PDB entry 4UM3 | X-ray diffraction, 2.70 A resolution | chains S and T of the 5 polymer chains in the assembly

[Chain S]
Protein: Acetylcholine binding protein
Organism: Lymnaea stagnalis
UniProt: P58154 (ACHP_LYMST); residues -18 to 210 here correspond to UniProt positions 1-229 (UniProt number = residue number + 19)
Sequence (229 residues; numbered -18 to 210 plus 3 insertion-coded residues; 3 numbers in that range are skipped by the numbering (no residue carries them; nothing is unmodelled there); the number before each row is that of its first residue; a row labelled like 155A-155C holds insertion residues (155A, then the next letters in order); numbers below 1 keep their minus sign (Met-18 is residue -18)):
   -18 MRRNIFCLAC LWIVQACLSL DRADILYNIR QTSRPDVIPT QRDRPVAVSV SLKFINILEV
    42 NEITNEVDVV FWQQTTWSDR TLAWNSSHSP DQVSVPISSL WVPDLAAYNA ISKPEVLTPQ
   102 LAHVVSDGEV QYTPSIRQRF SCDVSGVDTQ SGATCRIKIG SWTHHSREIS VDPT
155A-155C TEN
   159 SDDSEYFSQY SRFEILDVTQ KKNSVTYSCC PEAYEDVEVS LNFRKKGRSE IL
Disordered / not traced: -18 to 0, 155A-155C, 161, 206-210
Sequence notes: engineered mutation His104 (Arg123 in P58154), Gln112 (Leu131 in P58154), Thr114 (Met133 in P58154); conflict Gln131 (Glu150 in P58154)
Cystine bridges: Cys123-Cys136, Cys187-Cys188
Small-molecule neighbours:
  - 1-(6-bromopyridin-3-yl)-1,4-diazepane (09R), molecule 1: Trp53, Leu102, Ala103, His104, Gln112, Tyr113, Thr114
  - 1-(6-bromopyridin-3-yl)-1,4-diazepane (09R), molecule 2: Tyr89, Ser142, Trp143, Thr144, Tyr185, Cys187, Cys188, Tyr192
Curated features (UniProtKB/Swiss-Prot):
  - glycosylation: Asn66 (N-linked (GlcNAc...) asparagine)

[Chain T]
Protein: Acetylcholine binding protein
Organism: Lymnaea stagnalis
UniProt: P58154 (ACHP_LYMST); residues -18 to 210 here correspond to UniProt positions 1-229 (UniProt number = residue number + 19)
Sequence (229 residues; numbered -18 to 210; the number before each row is that of its first residue; numbers below 1 keep their minus sign (Met-18 is residue -18)):
   -18 MRRNIFCLAC LWIVQACLSL DRADILYNIR QTSRPDVIPT QRDRPVAVSV SLKFINILEV
    42 NEITNEVDVV FWQQTTWSDR TLAWNSSHSP DQVSVPISSL WVPDLAAYNA ISKPEVLTPQ
   102 LAHVVSDGEV QYTPSIRQRF SCDVSGVDTE SGATCRIKIG SWTHHSREIS VDPTTENSDD
   162 SEYFSQYSRF EILDVTQKKN SVTYSCCPEA YEDVEVSLNF RKKGRSEIL
Disordered / not traced: -18 to 0, 24-25, 67-68, 156-162, 206-210
Sequence notes: engineered mutation His104 (Arg123 in P58154), Gln112 (Leu131 in P58154), Thr114 (Met133 in P58154)
Cystine bridges: Cys123-Cys136, Cys187-Cys188
Small-molecule neighbours:
  - 1-(6-bromopyridin-3-yl)-1,4-diazepane (09R), molecule 1: Trp53, Leu102, Ala103, His104, Gln112, Tyr113, Thr114
  - 1-(6-bromopyridin-3-yl)-1,4-diazepane (09R), molecule 2: Tyr89, Ser142, Trp143, Thr144, Tyr185, Cys187, Cys188, Tyr192
Curated features (UniProtKB/Swiss-Prot):
  - glycosylation: Asn66 (N-linked (GlcNAc...) asparagine)

[How chain S and chain T interact]
Contacting residue pairs (54):
  Arg15(S) - Ala4(T)  hydrogen bond (side chain-backbone)
  Arg15(S) - Tyr8(T)
  Arg15(S) - Arg11(T)
  Asp17(S) - Leu7(T)
  Asp17(S) - Arg11(T)  salt bridge
  Val18(S) - Ala4(T)  hydrophobic
  Val18(S) - Leu7(T)  hydrophobic
  Ile19(S) - Arg3(T)
  Thr21(S) - Arg3(T)
  Ile44(S) - Arg170(T)
  Thr45(S) - Tyr168(T)
  Thr45(S) - Arg170(T)
  Asn46(S) - Tyr168(T)  hydrogen bond (side chain-backbone)
  Glu47(S) - Leu39(T)
  Asp85(S) - Pro100(T)
  Asp85(S) - Leu102(T)
  Leu86(S) - Pro100(T)
  Ala87(S) - Thr99(T)
  Ala87(S) - Pro100(T)
  Tyr89(S) - Trp53(T)  hydrophobic
  Ala91(S) - Leu98(T)
  Ile92(S) - Leu39(T)  hydrophobic
  Ile92(S) - Arg118(T)  hydrogen bond (backbone-side chain)
  Ser93(S) - Glu96(T)
  Ser93(S) - Leu98(T)
  Lys94(S) - Glu96(T)  hydrogen bond (backbone-side chain)
  Lys94(S) - Val97(T)  hydrogen bond (side chain-backbone)
  Lys94(S) - Leu98(T)
  Pro95(S) - Leu98(T)
  Ser122(S) - Asn37(T)  hydrogen bond
  Ser122(S) - Ser166(T)  hydrogen bond
  Cys123(S) - Tyr168(T)  hydrophobic
  Asp124(S) - Tyr168(T)
  Arg137(S) - Gln167(T)
  Arg137(S) - Tyr168(T)  hydrogen bond
  Trp143(S) - Trp53(T)
  Trp143(S) - Thr99(T)
  Trp143(S) - Thr114(T)  hydrogen bond (side chain-backbone)
  Trp143(S) - Ser116(T)
  Thr144(S) - Ser75(T)  hydrogen bond
  Thr144(S) - Leu102(T)
  Thr144(S) - His104(T)  hydrogen bond (backbone-side chain)
  His145(S) - Ser75(T)  hydrogen bond
  His146(S) - Gln73(T)
  Glu149(S) - Arg3(T)  salt bridge
  Glu149(S) - Gln73(T)
  Tyr185(S) - Trp53(T)  hydrophobic
  Tyr185(S) - Tyr164(T)  hydrophobic
  Ser186(S) - Glu163(T)  hydrogen bond
  Ser186(S) - Tyr164(T)  hydrogen bond (backbone-side chain)
  Cys187(S) - Gln55(T)
  Cys187(S) - Gln112(T)
  Cys188(S) - Gln112(T)
  Tyr192(S) - His104(T)  hydrogen bond
Interface residues without a listed pair, chain S (33 interface residues in all): Asp24
Interface residues without a listed pair, chain T (33 interface residues in all): Lys34, Ile36, Val51, Pro77, Pro115

[In short]
The chain S/chain T interface involves 33 residues from each chain, with 15 hydrogen bonds and 2 salt bridges.
Polar pairs include Asp17(S)-Arg11(T), Glu149(S)-Arg3(T) and Arg15(S)-Ala4(T). One
1-(6-bromopyridin-3-yl)-1,4-diazepane molecule is bound between chain S and chain T. Chain S binds
1-(6-bromopyridin-3-yl)-1,4-diazepane. Chain T binds 1-(6-bromopyridin-3-yl)-1,4-diazepane.
Chain S is Acetylcholine binding protein and chain T is Acetylcholine binding protein, both from Lymnaea
stagnalis; the structure, Engineered Ls-AChBP with alpha4-alpha4 binding pocket in complex with NS3920, was
determined by X-ray diffraction together with 4UM1 from the same study.
